1ND2 - chains B and C of the 4 polymer chains in the assembly; structure by X-ray diffraction, 2.50 A resolution.

# Chain B
Name: coat protein VP2
Source organism: Human rhinovirus 16
UniProt: Q82122 (POLG_HRV16); residues 1-261 here correspond to UniProt positions 70-330 (UniProt number = residue number + 69)
Amino-acid sequence (261 residues; row label = number of the first residue in the row):
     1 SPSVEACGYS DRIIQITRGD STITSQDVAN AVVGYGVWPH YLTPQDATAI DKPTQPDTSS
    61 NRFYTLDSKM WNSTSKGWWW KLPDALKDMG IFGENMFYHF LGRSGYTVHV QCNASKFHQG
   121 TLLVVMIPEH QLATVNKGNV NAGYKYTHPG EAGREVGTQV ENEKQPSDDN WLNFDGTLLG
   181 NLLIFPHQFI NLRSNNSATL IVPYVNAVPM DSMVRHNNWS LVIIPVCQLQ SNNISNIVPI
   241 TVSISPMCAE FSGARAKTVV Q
Disordered / not traced: 1-9
Curated features (UniProtKB/Swiss-Prot):
  - site: Q261 (Cleavage)

# Chain C
Name: coat protein VP3
Source organism: Human rhinovirus 16
UniProt: Q82122 (POLG_HRV16); residues 1-238 here correspond to UniProt positions 331-568 (UniProt number = residue number + 330)
Amino-acid sequence (238 residues; row label = number of the first residue in the row):
     1 GLPVYVTPGS GQFMTTDDMQ SPCALPWYHP TKEIFIPGEV KNLIEMCQVD TLIPINSTQS
    61 NIGNVSMYTV TLSPQTKLAE EIFAIKVDIA SHPLATTLIG EIASYFTHWT GSLRFSFMFC
   121 GTANTTLKVL LAYTPPGIGK PRSRKEAMLG THVVWDVGLQ STVSLVVPWI SASQYRFTTP
   181 DTYSSAGYIT CWYQTNFVVP PNTPNTAEML CFVSGCKDFC LRMARDTDLH KQTGPITQ
Curated features (UniProtKB/Swiss-Prot):
  - region: P235 to Q238 (Amphipathic alpha-helix)

# Interface between chain B and chain C
Residue-residue contacts - 69 pairs, chain B then chain C:
  Y35(B) - G38(C)
  V37(B) - F35(C)  hydrophobic
  V37(B) - P37(C)  hydrophobic
  Q45(B) - K32(C)  hydrogen bond (backbone-side chain)
  D46(B) - I34(C)
  D46(B) - F35(C)  hydrogen bond (side chain-backbone)
  A47(B) - K32(C)  hydrogen bond (backbone-side chain)
  K116(B) - T122(C)
  K116(B) - A123(C)  hydrogen bond (backbone-backbone)
  K116(B) - N124(C)
  F117(B) - T122(C)
  F117(B) - N124(C)
  F117(B) - T203(C)
  F117(B) - P204(C)
  H118(B) - T122(C)
  Q119(B) - C120(C)
  Q119(B) - G121(C)
  Q119(B) - T122(C)  hydrogen bond (side chain-backbone)
  Q119(B) - P204(C)
  Q119(B) - T206(C)  hydrogen bond (side chain-backbone)
  Q119(B) - A207(C)
  T121(B) - M118(C)
  T121(B) - C120(C)  hydrogen bond
  N139(B) - Q238(C)  hydrogen bond (side chain-backbone)
  N170(B) - V65(C)
  W171(B) - G63(C)
  W171(B) - M67(C)  hydrophobic
  L178(B) - Y68(C)
  L178(B) - T96(C)
  L179(B) - V65(C)  hydrophobic
  L179(B) - Y68(C)
  G180(B) - T51(C)
  G180(B) - L52(C)  hydrogen bond (backbone-backbone)
  G180(B) - Y68(C)  hydrogen bond (backbone-side chain)
  N181(B) - T51(C)  hydrogen bond
  N181(B) - T96(C)  hydrogen bond (side chain-backbone)
  N181(B) - T97(C)
  N181(B) - L98(C)  hydrogen bond (side chain-backbone)
  L183(B) - V49(C)
  L183(B) - D50(C)
  L183(B) - F212(C)  hydrophobic
  I184(B) - L98(C)  hydrophobic
  F189(B) - F212(C)  hydrophobic
  N191(B) - M118(C)
  N191(B) - F119(C)  hydrogen bond (side chain-backbone)
  N191(B) - C120(C)
  R193(B) - F119(C)
  R193(B) - G121(C)  hydrogen bond (side chain-backbone)
  R193(B) - T122(C)  hydrogen bond (side chain-backbone)
  R193(B) - A123(C)
  R193(B) - T125(C)  hydrogen bond (side chain-backbone)
  R193(B) - V157(C)
  R193(B) - G158(C)  hydrogen bond (side chain-backbone)
  S194(B) - S161(C)
  P203(B) - P37(C)  hydrophobic
  Y204(B) - P37(C)
  N206(B) - I36(C)
  A207(B) - I34(C)
  V208(B) - I34(C)
  P209(B) - I34(C)
  V226(B) - T69(C)
  V226(B) - L210(C)  hydrophobic
  C227(B) - T69(C)
  C227(B) - C120(C)  hydrophobic
  C227(B) - E208(C)
  Q230(B) - T206(C)
  N232(B) - N202(C)
  N232(B) - T203(C)  hydrogen bond (side chain-backbone)
  N232(B) - P204(C)
Interface residues without a listed pair, chain B (39 interface residues in all): H40, G120, V205, I224, P225, S231
Interface residues without a listed pair, chain C (42 interface residues in all): E33, M46, N64, L159

# In short
Chain B and chain C form an interface of 39 and 42 residues respectively, with 19 hydrogen bonds. Polar
contacts include Q45(B)-K32(C), D46(B)-F35(C) and A47(B)-K32(C).
Chain B is coat protein VP2 and chain C is coat protein VP3, both from Human rhinovirus 16; the structure, The
structure of Rhinovirus 16, was determined by X-ray diffraction (same publication as 1NA1, 1NCQ, 1NCR and
1ND3).
